Entry 4J9G (X-ray diffraction, 1.80 A resolution); this record covers chains A and B.

[Chain A]
Protein: Tyrosine-protein kinase ABL1
Organism: Homo sapiens
Notes: EC 2.7.10.2; fragment: SH3 domain
Reference sequence: P00519 (ABL1_HUMAN); residues 60-121 here = UniProt positions 60-121
Amino-acid sequence (63 residues; each row starts with the number of its first residue):
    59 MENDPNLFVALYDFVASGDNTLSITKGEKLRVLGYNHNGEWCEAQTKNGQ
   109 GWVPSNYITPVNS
Disordered / not traced: 59-62, 121
Sequence notes: initiating methionine (59)
Curated features (UniProtKB/Swiss-Prot):
  - modified residue (Phosphotyrosine): Tyr70, Tyr115

[Chain B]
Protein: P7
Amino-acid sequence (11 residues; numbered 0 to 10; the number before each row is that of its first residue; numbering starts at 0):
     0 XAPTYPPPPPP
Modified / non-standard residues: ACE (acetyl group) at position 0

[Chain A / chain B interface]
Residue-residue contacts (21; chain A residue first):
  Tyr70(A) with Pro9(B), hydrophobic
  Phe72(A) with Pro7(B), hydrophobic
  Ser75(A) with Tyr4(B), hydrogen bond
  Gly76(A) with Tyr4(B), hydrogen bond (backbone-side chain)
  Asp77(A) with Tyr4(B)
  Thr79(A) with Pro2(B)
  Asn94(A) with Ala1(B)
  Glu98(A) with Pro5(B); Pro6(B)
  Trp99(A) with Pro2(B); Tyr4(B), hydrogen bond (side chain-backbone); Pro5(B); Pro6(B), hydrophobic
  Trp110(A) with ACE_0(B); Ala1(B); Pro2(B)
  Pro112(A) with Pro6(B), hydrophobic
  Asn114(A) with Pro9(B)
  Tyr115(A) with Pro7(B); Pro8(B), hydrogen bond (side chain-backbone); Pro9(B), hydrophobic
Other interface residues (no listed pair), chain A (14 interface residues in all): Asn78
Other interface residues (no listed pair), chain B (10 interface residues in all): Pro10

[Summary]
The interface between chain A and chain B involves 14 residues on one side and 10 on the other, with 4
hydrogen bonds. Among the polar pairs are Ser75(A)-Tyr4(B), Gly76(A)-Tyr4(B) and Trp99(A)-Tyr4(B).
Chain A is Tyrosine-protein kinase ABL1 (Homo sapiens) and chain B is P7; the structure, Crystal structure of
the ABL-SH3 domain complexed with the designed high-affinity peptide ligand P7 at pH7, was determined by X-ray
diffraction.
